PDB entry 5B40 | X-ray diffraction, 3.33 A resolution | chains B and J of the 10 polymer chains in the assembly

Chain B:
Molecule: Histone H4
Source organism: Homo sapiens
UniProtKB: P62805 (H4_HUMAN); residues 0-102 here correspond to UniProt positions 1-103 (UniProt number = residue number + 1)
Chain sequence (106 residues; numbered -3 to 102; the number before each row is that of its first residue; numbers below 1 keep their minus sign (Gly-3 is residue -3)):
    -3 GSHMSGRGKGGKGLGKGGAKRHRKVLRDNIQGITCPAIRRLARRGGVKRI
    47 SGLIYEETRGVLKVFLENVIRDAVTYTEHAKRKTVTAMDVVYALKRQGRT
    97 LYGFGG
Unresolved in the structure: -3 to 24
Construct notes: expression tag (-3 to -1); engineered mutation Cys31 (Lys32 in P62805)
Curated features (UniProtKB/Swiss-Prot):
  - DNA-binding region: Lys16 to Lys20
  - modified residue: Ser1 (N-acetylserine), Arg3 (Asymmetric dimethylarginine), Lys5 (N6-(2-hydroxyisobutyryl)lysine), Lys8 (N6-(2-hydroxyisobutyryl)lysine), Lys12 (N6-(2-hydroxyisobutyryl)lysine), Lys16 (N6-(2-hydroxyisobutyryl)lysine), Lys20 (N6,N6,N6-trimethyllysine), Lys44 (N6-(2-hydroxyisobutyryl)lysine), Ser47 (Phosphoserine), Tyr51 (Phosphotyrosine), Lys59 (N6-(2-hydroxyisobutyryl)lysine), Lys77 (N6-(2-hydroxyisobutyryl)lysine), Lys79 (N6-(2-hydroxyisobutyryl)lysine), Thr80 (Phosphothreonine), Tyr88 (Phosphotyrosine), Lys91 (N6-(2-hydroxyisobutyryl)lysine)
  - cross-link (Glycyl lysine isopeptide (Lys-Gly)): Lys12 (interchain with G-Cter in SUMO2), Lys20 (interchain with G-Cter in SUMO2), Lys59 (interchain with G-Cter in SUMO2), Lys79 (interchain with G-Cter in SUMO2), Lys91 (interchain with G-Cter in SUMO2)

Chain J:
Molecule: 146-nt DNA strand
Sequence (146 nucleotides; numbered 147 to 292; the number before each row is that of its first residue):
   147 ATCAATATCCACCTGCAGATTCTACCAAAAGTGTATTTGGAAACTGCTCC
   197 ATCAAAAGGCATGTTCAGCTGAATTCAGCTGAACATGCCTTTTGATGGAG
   247 CAGTTTCCAAATACACTTTTGGTAGAATCTGCAGGTGGATATTGAT

How chain B and chain J interact:
Pairs across the interface - 13 pairs, chain B then chain J:
  Arg35(B) with DA228(J), salt bridge to the phosphate
  Arg39(B) with DA228(J), salt bridge to the phosphate
  Lys44(B) with DA228(J), phosphate contact
  Arg45(B) with DG227(J), hydrogen bond to the sugar; DA228(J), phosphate contact
  Ile46(B) with DG227(J), sugar contact; DA228(J), hydrogen bond to the phosphate
  Ser47(B) with DG227(J), phosphate contact
  Gly48(B) with DG227(J), hydrogen bond to the phosphate
  Arg78(B) with DA248(J), phosphate contact
  Lys79(B) with DC247(J), salt bridge to the phosphate; DA248(J), hydrogen bond to the phosphate
  Thr80(B) with DA248(J), hydrogen bond to the phosphate
Also at the interface, not in a pair above, chain B (11 interface residues in all): Lys77
Also at the interface, not in a pair above, chain J (6 interface residues in all): DT226, DA229

In short:
11 residues of chain B face 6 of chain J across their interface; the contacts include 5 hydrogen bonds and 3
salt bridges. Polar pairs include Arg45(B)-DG227(J), Ile46(B)-DA228(J) and Gly48(B)-DG227(J). Curated
annotation (UniProt) lists a DNA-binding region on chain B.
Here chain B is Histone H4 (Homo sapiens) and chain J is a 146-nt DNA strand. Entry 5B40 (The nucleosome
structure containing H2B-K120 and H4-K31 monoubiquitinations) was determined by X-ray diffraction.
